6AY3 - chain A; structure by X-ray diffraction, 1.39 A resolution.

== Chain A ==
Protein: CREB-binding protein
From: Homo sapiens
Notes: EC 2.3.1.48; fragment: Bromodomain
UniProtKB: Q92793 (CBP_HUMAN); residues 1083-1197 here = UniProt positions 1083-1197
Chain sequence (115 residues; each row starts with the number of its first residue):
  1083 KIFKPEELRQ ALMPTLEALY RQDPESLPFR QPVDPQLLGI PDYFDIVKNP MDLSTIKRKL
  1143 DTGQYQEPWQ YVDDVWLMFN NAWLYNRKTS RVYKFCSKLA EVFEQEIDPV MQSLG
Curated features (UniProtKB/Swiss-Prot):
  - region: Asn1162 to Lys1180 (Interaction with ASF1A)

== In short ==
Chain A is CREB-binding protein (Homo sapiens); the structure, CREBBP bromodomain in complex with Cpd16
(5-(7-(difluoromethyl)-6-(1-methyl-1H-pyrazol-4-yl)-3,4-dihydroquinolin-1(2H)-yl)-N-methyl-1H-indole-3-carboxamide),
was determined by X-ray diffraction (same publication as 5W0E, 6AXQ and 6AY5).
